PDB entry 6QUF | X-ray diffraction, 1.19 A resolution | chain A

== Chain A ==
Molecule: Xylose isomerase
Organism: Streptomyces rubiginosus
Notes: EC 5.3.1.5
Reference sequence: P24300 (XYLA_STRRU); residue numbers follow UniProt; this construct covers 1-388
Sequence (388 residues; each row starts with the number of its first residue):
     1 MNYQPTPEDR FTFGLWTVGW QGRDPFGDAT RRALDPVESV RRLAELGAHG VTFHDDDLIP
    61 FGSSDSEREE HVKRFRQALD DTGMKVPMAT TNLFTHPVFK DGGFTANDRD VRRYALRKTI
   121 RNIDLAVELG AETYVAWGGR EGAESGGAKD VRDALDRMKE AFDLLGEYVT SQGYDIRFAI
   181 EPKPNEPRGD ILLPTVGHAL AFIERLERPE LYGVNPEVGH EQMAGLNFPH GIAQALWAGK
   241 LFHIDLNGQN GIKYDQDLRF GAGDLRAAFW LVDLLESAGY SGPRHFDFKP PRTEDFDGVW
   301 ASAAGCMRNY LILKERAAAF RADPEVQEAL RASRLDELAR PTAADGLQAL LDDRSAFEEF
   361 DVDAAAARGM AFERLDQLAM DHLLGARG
Not modelled in the structure: 1-2, 388
Bound ions: Mn2+ site 1: Glu181, Glu217, Asp245, Asp287 (together with glycerol); Mn2+ site 2: Glu217, His220, Asp255, Asp257
UniProt features mapped onto this chain:
  - active site: His54, Asp57
  - binding site (Mg(2+)): Glu181, Glu217, His220, Asp245, Asp255, Asp257, Asp287
From the paper describing this entry:
  - conformationally variable residues (loop rearrangement): Asp65 to Glu67, Asn250 to Ile252, Arg334 to Met370

== Summary ==
The Mn2+ site 1 is built by Glu181, Glu217, Asp245 and Asp287. Glu217, His220, Asp255 and Asp257 form the Mn2+
site 2. From UniProt: active-site residues His54 and Asp57 and 7 Mg2+-binding residues. From the paper:
conformational variability at Asp65, Asn250 and Arg334.
Chain A is Xylose isomerase (Streptomyces rubiginosus); the structure, Protein crystallization by ionic liquid
hydrogel support: reference crystal of glucose isomerase grown on standard silanized ..., was determined by
X-ray diffraction together with 6QUK from the same study.
